7O1X - chain A; structure by X-ray diffraction, 1.60 A resolution.

[Chain A]
Name: Peroxygenase
From: Hypoxylon sp. EC38
Notes: EC 1.11.2.1
UniProtKB: A0A1Y2TH07 (A0A1Y2TH07_9PEZI); the author numbering skips numbers that UniProt does not, so the offset changes along the chain: 1-248 = UniProt 1-248; 262-274 = UniProt 249-261
Chain sequence (261 residues; row label = number of the first residue in the row; note: 13 numbers in that range are skipped by the numbering (no residue carries them; nothing is unmodelled there)):
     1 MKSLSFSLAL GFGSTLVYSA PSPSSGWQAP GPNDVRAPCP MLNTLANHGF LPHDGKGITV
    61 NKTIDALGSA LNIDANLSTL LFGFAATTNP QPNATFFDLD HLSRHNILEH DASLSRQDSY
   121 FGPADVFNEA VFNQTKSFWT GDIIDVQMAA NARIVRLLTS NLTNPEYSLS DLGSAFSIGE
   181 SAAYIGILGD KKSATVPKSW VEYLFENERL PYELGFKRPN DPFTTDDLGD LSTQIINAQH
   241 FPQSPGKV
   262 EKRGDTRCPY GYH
Disordered / not traced: 1-24, 263-274
Covalent attachments: N-acetylglucosamine (NAG) linked to Asn133, Asn161
Bound ions: heme Fe: Cys39 (together with 1-phenyl-1H-imidazole); Mg2+: Glu109, His110, Ser113 (together with heme)
Residues lining bound ligands:
  - heme (HEM): Pro38, Cys39, Pro40, Met41, Leu42, Thr63, Leu67, Leu71, Ile73, Leu81, Phe82, Ala85, Leu102, Leu108, Glu109, His110, Ser113, Leu114, Ser115, Arg116, Phe176, Glu180, Ala183, Tyr184, Ile187, Phe205
  - 1-phenyl-1H-imidazole (PIW): Leu81, Phe84, Ala175, Phe176, Gly179, Glu180, Ala183
Reported in the primary citation:
  - binding site for 1-phenyl-1H-imidazole: Phe176
  - catalytic residues: His110, Glu180 (proposed by the authors, not directly observed)

[In short]
Ligands of chain A: heme and 1-phenyl-1H-imidazole. Covalently linked N-acetylglucosamine: at Asn133 and
Asn161. Glu109, His110 and Ser113 coordinate Mg2+. From the paper: catalytic residues His110 and Glu180; a
binding site for 1-phenyl-1H-imidazole at Phe176.
Chain A is Peroxygenase (Hypoxylon sp. EC38); the structure, Unspecific peroxygenase from Hypoxylon sp. EC38
in complex with 1-phenylimidazole, was determined by X-ray diffraction, deposited together with 7O1R, 7O1Z,
7O2D and 7O2G.
